5OQJ - chains C and K of the 31 polymer chains in the assembly; structure by electron microscopy, 4.70 A resolution (low resolution: residue-level contacts below are approximate; hydrogen-bond / salt-bridge calls are withheld).

Chain C:
Molecule: DNA-directed RNA polymerase II subunit RPB3
From: Saccharomyces cerevisiae (strain ATCC 204508 / S288c)
UniProt: P16370 (RPB3_YEAST); residues 1-318 here = UniProt positions 1-318
Chain sequence (318 residues; numbered 1 to 318; the number before each row is that of its first residue):
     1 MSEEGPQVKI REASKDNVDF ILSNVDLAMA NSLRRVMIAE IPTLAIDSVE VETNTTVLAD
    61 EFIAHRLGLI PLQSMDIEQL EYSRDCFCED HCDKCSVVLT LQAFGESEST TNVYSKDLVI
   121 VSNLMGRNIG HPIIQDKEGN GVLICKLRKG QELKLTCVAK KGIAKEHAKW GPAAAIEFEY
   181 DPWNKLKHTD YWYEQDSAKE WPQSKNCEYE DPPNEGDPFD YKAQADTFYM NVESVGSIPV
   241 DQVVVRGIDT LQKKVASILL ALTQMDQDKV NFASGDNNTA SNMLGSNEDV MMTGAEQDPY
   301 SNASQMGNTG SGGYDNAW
Not modelled in the structure: 1-3, 266-318
Ion coordination: Zn2+: Cys86, Cys88, Cys92, Cys95
Curated features (UniProtKB/Swiss-Prot):
  - binding site (Zn(2+)): Cys86, Cys88, Cys92, Cys95
  - modified residue: Ser2 (N-acetylserine)
  - natural variant: Ala30 (A30D: In mutant RPB3-1)
  - mutagenesis: Lys9 (K9E: Transcript termination readthrough)

Chain K:
Molecule: DNA-directed RNA polymerase II subunit RPB11
From: Saccharomyces cerevisiae (strain ATCC 204508 / S288c)
UniProt: P38902 (RPB11_YEAST); numbering as in UniProt (aligned over 1-120)
Chain sequence (120 residues; each row starts with the number of its first residue):
     1 MNAPDRFELF LLGEGESKLK IDPDTKAPNA VVITFEKEDH TLGNLIRAEL LNDRKVLFAA
    61 YKVEHPFFAR FKLRIQTTEG YDPKDALKNA CNSIINKLGA LKTNFETEWN LQTLAADDAF
Not modelled in the structure: 113-120
Curated features (UniProtKB/Swiss-Prot):
  - mutagenesis: Glu108 (E108G/V: Transcript termination readthrough; E108K: Transcript termination readthrough. Lethal), Leu111 (L111P: Transcript termination readthrough), Leu114 (L114P: Transcript termination readthrough)

Interface between chain C and chain K:
Pairs across the interface (59; chain C residue first):
  Pro6(C) - Lys97(K)
  Pro6(C) - Leu101(K)
  Gln7(C) - Asn104(K)
  Val8(C) - Leu101(K)
  Val8(C) - Asn104(K)
  Val8(C) - Phe105(K)
  Val8(C) - Glu108(K)
  Ile10(C) - Trp109(K)
  Leu22(C) - Leu101(K)
  Asp26(C) - Asn52(K)
  Ala28(C) - Asn44(K)
  Ala28(C) - Leu45(K)
  Ala28(C) - Ala48(K)
  Met29(C) - Leu45(K)
  Met29(C) - Lys97(K)
  Ser32(C) - Thr41(K)
  Ser32(C) - Leu45(K)
  Arg35(C) - Asp39(K)
  Arg35(C) - Thr41(K)
  Arg84(C) - Phe10(K)
  Arg84(C) - Leu11(K)
  Ile163(C) - Phe10(K)
  Lys165(C) - Arg6(K)
  Lys165(C) - Phe10(K)
  Glu166(C) - Arg6(K)
  Glu166(C) - Phe7(K)
  Glu166(C) - Phe10(K)
  Val240(C) - Trp109(K)
  Asp241(C) - Phe105(K)
  Asp241(C) - Trp109(K)
  Val244(C) - Phe105(K)
  Val245(C) - Glu106(K)
  Ile248(C) - Leu98(K)
  Ile248(C) - Leu101(K)
  Asp249(C) - Lys102(K)
  Leu251(C) - Leu45(K)
  Leu251(C) - Leu98(K)
  Gln252(C) - Ile95(K)
  Gln252(C) - Leu98(K)
  Lys254(C) - Thr41(K)
  Val255(C) - Cys91(K)
  Val255(C) - Ile94(K)
  Ala256(C) - Ile95(K)
  Ile258(C) - Lys18(K)
  Ile258(C) - Leu19(K)
  Ile258(C) - Phe35(K)
  Ile258(C) - Leu42(K)
  Leu259(C) - Lys88(K)
  Leu259(C) - Asn92(K)
  Ala261(C) - Lys18(K)
  Ala261(C) - Leu19(K)
  Leu262(C) - Leu19(K)
  Leu262(C) - Ile21(K)
  Leu262(C) - Lys84(K)
  Leu262(C) - Leu87(K)
  Leu262(C) - Lys88(K)
  Thr263(C) - Lys88(K)
  Met265(C) - Leu19(K)
  Met265(C) - Lys84(K)
Also at the interface, not in a pair above, chain C (34 interface residues in all): Leu33, Val36, Glu40
Also at the interface, not in a pair above, chain K (36 interface residues in all): Leu9, Glu38, Ile46, Glu49, Gln112

Overview:
34 residues of chain C face 36 of chain K across their interface. Cys86(C), Cys88(C), Cys92(C) and Cys95(C)
form the Zn2+ site. UniProt lists 4 Zn2+-binding residues and one mutagenesis site on chain C; 3 mutagenesis
sites on chain K.
Chain C is DNA-directed RNA polymerase II subunit RPB3 and chain K is DNA-directed RNA polymerase II subunit
RPB11, both from Saccharomyces cerevisiae (strain ATCC 204508 / S288c); the structure, Structure of yeast
transcription pre-initiation complex with tfiih, was determined by electron microscopy, deposited together
with 5OQM.
